Entry 6MDO (electron microscopy, 3.90 A resolution); this record covers chains C and H of the 7 polymer chains in the assembly.

Chain C:
Protein: Vesicle-fusing ATPase
Source organism: Cricetulus griseus
Notes: EC 3.6.4.6
Reference sequence: P18708 (NSF_CRIGR); residues 1-723 here = UniProt positions 1-723
Sequence (768 residues; each row starts with the number of its first residue; numbers below 1 keep their minus sign (Met-23 is residue -23)):
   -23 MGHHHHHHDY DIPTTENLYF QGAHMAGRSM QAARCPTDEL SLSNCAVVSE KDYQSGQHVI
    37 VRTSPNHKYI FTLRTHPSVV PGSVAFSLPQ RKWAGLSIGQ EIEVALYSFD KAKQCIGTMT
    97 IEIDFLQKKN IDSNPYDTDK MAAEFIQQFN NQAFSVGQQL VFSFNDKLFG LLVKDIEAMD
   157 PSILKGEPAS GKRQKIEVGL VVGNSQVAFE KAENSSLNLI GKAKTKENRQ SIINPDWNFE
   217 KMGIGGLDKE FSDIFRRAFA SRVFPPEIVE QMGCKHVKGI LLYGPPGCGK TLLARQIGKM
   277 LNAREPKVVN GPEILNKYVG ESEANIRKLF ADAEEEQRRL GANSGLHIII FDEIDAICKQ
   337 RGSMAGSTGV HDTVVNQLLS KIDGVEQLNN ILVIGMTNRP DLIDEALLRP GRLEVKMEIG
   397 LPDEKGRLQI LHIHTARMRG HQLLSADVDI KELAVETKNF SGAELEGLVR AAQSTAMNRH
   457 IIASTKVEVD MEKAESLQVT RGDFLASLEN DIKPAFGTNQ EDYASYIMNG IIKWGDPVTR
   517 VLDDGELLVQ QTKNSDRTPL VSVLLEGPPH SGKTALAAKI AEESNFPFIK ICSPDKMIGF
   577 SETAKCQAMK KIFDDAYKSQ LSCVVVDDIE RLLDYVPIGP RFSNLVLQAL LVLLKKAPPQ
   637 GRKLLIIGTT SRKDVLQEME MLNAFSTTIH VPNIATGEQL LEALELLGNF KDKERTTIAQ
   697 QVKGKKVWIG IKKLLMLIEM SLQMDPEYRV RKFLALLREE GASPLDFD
Not modelled in the structure: -23 to 207, 458-467, 739-744
Construct notes: initiating methionine (-23); expression tag (-22 to 0, 724-744); conflict Ile458 (Lys in P18708)
Swiss-Prot annotation at these positions:
  - binding site (ATP): Asn505 to Trp510, Pro545 to Leu552
  - binding site (Mg(2+)): Thr550
  - modified residue: Lys105 (N6-acetyllysine), Ser207 (Phosphoserine), Tyr259 (Phosphotyrosine), Ser569 (Phosphoserine)
Residues lining bound ligands:
  - ATP (adenosine-5'-triphosphate), molecule 1: Gly219, Ile220, Gly221, Pro261, Pro262, Gly263, Cys264, Gly265, Lys266, Thr267, Leu268, Arg271, Glu329, Asn374, Ile406, His410, Ser437, Gly438, Ala439, Glu442
  - ATP, molecule 2: Asp359, Arg385, Arg388
  - ATP, molecule 3: Tyr502, Met504, Asn505, Gly506, Ile507, Ile508, Trp510, Pro545, His546, Ser547, Gly548, Lys549, Thr550, Ala551, Leu552, Ile707, Lys708
What the authors report for this chain:
  - conformationally variable residues (side-chain flip): Tyr294
  - mutagenesis - Y294A, Y294L: decreased catalytic activity on SNARE complex
  - mutagenesis - Y294A (31 +/- 5 ATP min-1), Y294L (26 +/- 2 ATP min-1): unchanged catalytic activity on ATP
  - binding site for ATP: Lys266, Arg385, Arg388

Chain H:
Protein: Synaptosomal-associated protein 25
Source organism: Rattus norvegicus
Reference sequence: P60881 (SNP25_RAT), isoform P60881-2; residue numbers follow UniProt; this construct covers 1-204
Sequence (207 residues; numbered -2 to 204; the number before each row is that of its first residue; numbers below 1 keep their minus sign (Met-2 is residue -2)):
    -2 MASMAEDADM RNELEEMQRR ADQLADESLE STRRMLQLVE ESKDAGIRTL VMLDEQGEQL
    58 DRVEEGMNHI NQDMKEAEKN LKDLGKCCGL FICPCNKLKS SDAYKKAWGN NQDGVVASQP
   118 ARVVDEREQM AISGGFIRRV TNDARENEMD ENLEQVSGII GNLRHMALDM GNEIDTQNRQ
   178 IDRIMEKADS NKTRIDEANQ RATKMLG
Not modelled in the structure: -2 to 0, 18-204
Construct notes: initiating methionine (-2); expression tag (-1 to 0)
Swiss-Prot annotation at these positions:
  - region: Gly111 to Val120 (Interaction with ZDHHC13 and ZDHHC17)
  - site ((Microbial infection) Cleavage): Arg180, Ile181, Gln197, Arg198
  - modified residue: Thr138 (Phosphothreonine), Ser154 (Phosphoserine), Ser187 (Phosphoserine)
  - lipidation (S-palmitoyl cysteine): Cys85, Cys90, Cys92
  - mutagenesis: Val113 (V113A: Inhibits interaction with ZDHHC13 and ZDHHC17), Gln116 (Q116A: Inhibits interaction with ZDHHC13 and ZDHHC17), Pro117 (P117A: Inhibits interaction with ZDHHC13 and ZDHHC17)

Interface between chain C and chain H:
Residue-residue contacts (8):
  Lys293(C) with Arg8(H); Asn9(H)
  Tyr294(C) with Asn9(H); Leu11(H), hydrophobic
  Val295(C) with Arg8(H); Glu10(H)
  Val346(C) with Asp6(H); Arg8(H)
Interface residues without a listed pair, chain H (6 interface residues in all): Met7
From the paper, about this interface:
  - interface residues, chain C: Tyr294(C)

Overview:
The interface between chain C and chain H involves 4 residues on one side and 6 on the other. Ligands of chain
C: 3 copies of ATP. The paper reports a binding site for ATP at Lys266(C), Arg385(C) and Arg388(C); Y294A and
Y294L of chain C reduce catalytic activity on SNARE complex.
Chain C is Vesicle-fusing ATPase (Cricetulus griseus) and chain H is Synaptosomal-associated protein 25
(Rattus norvegicus); the structure, The D1 and D2 domain rings of NSF engaging the SNAP-25 N-terminus within
the 20S supercomplex ..., was determined by electron microscopy (same publication as 6MDM, 6MDN and 6MDP).
